Entry 4ZUW (X-ray diffraction, 2.60 A resolution); this record covers chains A and C of the 3 polymer chains in the assembly.

# Chain A
Name: Classical MHC class I antigen
From: Equus caballus
Reference sequence: Q860N6 (Q860N6_HORSE); residues 1-274 here correspond to UniProt positions 22-295 (UniProt number = residue number + 21)
Amino-acid sequence (274 residues; row label = number of the first residue in the row):
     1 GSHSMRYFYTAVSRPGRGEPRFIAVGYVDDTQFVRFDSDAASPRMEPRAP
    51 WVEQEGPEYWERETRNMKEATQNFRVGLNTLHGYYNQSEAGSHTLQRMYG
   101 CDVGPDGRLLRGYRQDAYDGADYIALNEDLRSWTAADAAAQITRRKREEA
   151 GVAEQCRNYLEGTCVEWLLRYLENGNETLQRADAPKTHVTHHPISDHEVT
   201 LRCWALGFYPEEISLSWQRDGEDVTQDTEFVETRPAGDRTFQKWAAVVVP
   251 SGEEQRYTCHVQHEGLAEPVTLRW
Disulfide bonds: C101-C164, C203-C259
Sequence notes: engineered mutation V152 (Glu173 in Q860N6)

# Chain C
Name: Gly-ser-gln-lys-leu-thr-thr-gly-asn-cys-asn-trp
Amino-acid sequence (12 residues; each row starts with the number of its first residue):
     1 GSQKLTTGNCNW

# How chain A and chain C interact
Residue-residue contacts (37; chain A residue first):
  Y7(A) - G1(C)  hydrogen bond (side chain-backbone)
  Y7(A) - S2(C)  hydrogen bond (side chain-backbone)
  E63(A) - S2(C)  hydrogen bond
  N66(A) - S2(C)  hydrogen bond
  N66(A) - K4(C)
  E69(A) - L5(C)
  N73(A) - L5(C)
  N73(A) - N11(C)
  N73(A) - W12(C)  hydrogen bond
  G77(A) - W12(C)
  T80(A) - W12(C)
  L81(A) - W12(C)  hydrophobic
  Y84(A) - W12(C)  hydrogen bond (side chain-backbone)
  L95(A) - W12(C)  hydrophobic
  R97(A) - W12(C)
  Y99(A) - S2(C)
  Y99(A) - Q3(C)  hydrogen bond (side chain-backbone)
  R114(A) - Q3(C)
  D116(A) - W12(C)
  T143(A) - N11(C)
  T143(A) - W12(C)  hydrogen bond (side chain-backbone)
  K146(A) - C10(C)
  K146(A) - W12(C)  hydrogen bond (side chain-backbone)
  R147(A) - C10(C)
  R147(A) - N11(C)  hydrogen bond (side chain-backbone)
  R147(A) - W12(C)
  A150(A) - C10(C)  hydrophobic
  V152(A) - T6(C)
  V152(A) - N11(C)
  Q155(A) - T6(C)
  Q155(A) - T7(C)  hydrogen bond (side chain-backbone)
  C156(A) - Q3(C)
  Y159(A) - G1(C)  hydrogen bond (side chain-backbone)
  Y159(A) - S2(C)
  Y159(A) - Q3(C)
  W167(A) - G1(C)
  Y171(A) - G1(C)  hydrogen bond (side chain-backbone)
Other interface residues (no listed pair), chain A (29 interface residues in all): M5, Y9, Y59, M67, F74
Other interface residues (no listed pair), chain C (11 interface residues in all): G8

# Overview
29 residues of chain A and 11 residues of chain C are in contact; the contacts include 13 hydrogen bonds.
Among the polar pairs are Y7(A)-G1(C), Y7(A)-S2(C) and E63(A)-S2(C).
Chain A is Classical MHC class I antigen (Equus caballus) and chain C is
Gly-ser-gln-lys-leu-thr-thr-gly-asn-cys-asn-trp; the structure, Crystal structure of Equine MHC
I(Eqca-N*00601) in complexed with equine infectious anaemia virus (EIAV) derived peptide ..., was determined
by X-ray diffraction, deposited together with 4ZUS, 4ZUT, 4ZUU and 4ZUV.
